4JSA - chain A; structure by X-ray diffraction, 1.50 A resolution.

[Chain A]
Molecule: Carbonic anhydrase 2
Organism: Homo sapiens
Notes: EC 4.2.1.1
Reference sequence: P00918 (CAH2_HUMAN); the author numbering skips numbers that UniProt does not, so the offset changes along the chain: 1-125 = UniProt 1-125; 127-261 = UniProt 126-260
Chain sequence (260 residues; row label = number of the first residue in the row; note: 1 number in that range is skipped by the numbering (no residue carries it; nothing is unmodelled there)):
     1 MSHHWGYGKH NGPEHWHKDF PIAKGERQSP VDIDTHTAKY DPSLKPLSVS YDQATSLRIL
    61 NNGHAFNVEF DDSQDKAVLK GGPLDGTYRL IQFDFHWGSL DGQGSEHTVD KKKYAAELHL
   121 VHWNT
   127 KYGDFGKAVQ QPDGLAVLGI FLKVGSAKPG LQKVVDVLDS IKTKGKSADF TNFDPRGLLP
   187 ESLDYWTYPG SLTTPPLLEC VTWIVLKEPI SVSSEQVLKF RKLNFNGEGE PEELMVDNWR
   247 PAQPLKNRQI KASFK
Unresolved in the structure: 1-3
Construct notes: engineered mutation Asp94 (His in P00918)
Bound ions: Zn2+: Asp94, His96, His119 (together with benzenesulfonamide); mercuribenzoic acid Hg: Val135, Gln137, Glu205, Cys206
Small-molecule neighbours:
  - benzenesulfonamide (FB2), molecule 1: His4, Trp5, His10, Asn11, Gly12, His15, Trp16, Lys18, Asp19, Phe20
  - benzenesulfonamide (FB2), molecule 2: Gln92, Asp94, His96, Glu106, His119, Val121, Phe131, Val143, Ser197, Leu198, Thr199, Thr200, Trp209
  - mercuribenzoic acid (MBO): Val135, Gln136, Gln137, Pro138, Glu205, Cys206
From the paper describing this entry:
  - Zn2+ coordination: Asp94
  - contacts within the chain: Gln92-Asp94 (hydrogen bond)
  - binding site for benzenesulfonamide: Thr199
  - mutagenesis - H94D: decreased binding to benzenesulfonamide

[Overview]
Bound to chain A: mercuribenzoic acid and benzenesulfonamide. Asp94, His96 and His119 form the Zn2+ site. The
mercuribenzoic acid Hg site is built by Val135, Gln137, Glu205 and Cys206. The paper reports a binding site
for benzenesulfonamide at Thr199; H94D reduces binding to benzenesulfonamide.
Chain A is Carbonic anhydrase 2 (Homo sapiens); the structure, Benzenesulfonamide complexed with hCAII H94D,
was determined by X-ray diffraction together with 4JS6, 4JSS, 4JSW and 4JSZ from the same study.
